7FFE - chains G and J of the 16 polymer chains in the assembly; structure by electron microscopy, 3.50 A resolution.

[Chain G]
Protein: Spike glycoprotein E1
Source organism: Venezuelan equine encephalitis virus (strain TC-83)
UniProtKB: P05674 (POLS_EEVV8); residues 1-442 here correspond to UniProt positions 813-1254 (UniProt number = residue number + 812)
Amino-acid sequence (442 residues; row label = number of the first residue in the row):
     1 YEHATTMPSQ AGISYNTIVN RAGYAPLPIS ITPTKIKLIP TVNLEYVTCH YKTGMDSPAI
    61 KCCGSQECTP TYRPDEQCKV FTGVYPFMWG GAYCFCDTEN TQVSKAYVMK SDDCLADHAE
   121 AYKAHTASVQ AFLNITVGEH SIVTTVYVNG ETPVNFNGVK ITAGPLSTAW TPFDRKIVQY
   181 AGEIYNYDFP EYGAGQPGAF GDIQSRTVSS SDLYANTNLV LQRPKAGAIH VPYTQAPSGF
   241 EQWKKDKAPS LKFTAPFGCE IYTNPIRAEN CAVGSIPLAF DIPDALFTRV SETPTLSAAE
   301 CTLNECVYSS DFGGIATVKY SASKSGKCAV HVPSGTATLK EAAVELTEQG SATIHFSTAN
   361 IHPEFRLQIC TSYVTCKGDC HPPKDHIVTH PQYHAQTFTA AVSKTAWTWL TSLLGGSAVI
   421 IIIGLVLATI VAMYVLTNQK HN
Unresolved in the structure: 441-442
UniProt features mapped onto this chain:
  - region: Val84 to Thr101 (E1 fusion peptide loop)
  - glycosylation: Asn134 (N-linked (GlcNAc...) asparagine)
Disulfide bonds: Cys62-Cys94, Cys63-Cys96, Cys259-Cys271, Cys301-Cys376, Cys306-Cys380, Cys328-Cys370

[Chain J]
Protein: Spike glycoprotein E2
Source organism: Venezuelan equine encephalitis virus (strain TC-83)
UniProtKB: P05674 (POLS_EEVV8); residues 1-423 here correspond to UniProt positions 335-757 (UniProt number = residue number + 334)
Amino-acid sequence (423 residues; each row starts with the number of its first residue):
     1 STEELFNEYK LTRPYMARCI RCAVGSCHSP IAIEAVKSDG HDGYVRLQTS SQYGLDSSGN
    61 LKGRTMRYDM HGTIKEIPLH QVSLYTSRPC HIVDGHGYFL LARCPAGDSI TMEFKKDSVR
   121 HSCSVPYEVK FNPVGRELYT HPPEHGVEQA CQVYAHDAQN RGAYVEMHLP GSEVDSSLVS
   181 LSGSSVTVTP PDGTSALVEC ECGGTKISET INKTKQFSQC TKKEQCRAYR LQNDKWVYNS
   241 DKLPKAAGAT LKGKLHVPFL LADGKCTVPL APEPMITFGF RSVSLKLHPK NPTYLITRQL
   301 ADEPHYTHEL ISEPAVRNFT VTEKGWEFVW GNHPPKRFWA QETAPGNPHG LPHEVITHYY
   361 HRYPMSTILG LSICAAIATV SVAASTWLFC RSRVACLTPY RLTPNARIPF CLAVLCCART
   421 ARA
Unresolved in the structure: 58-60, 420-423
UniProt features mapped onto this chain:
  - site: Tyr44 (Interaction with host receptor LDLRAD3), Val93 (Interaction with host receptor LDLRAD3), Val153 (Interaction with host receptor LDLRAD3), Ala155 (Interaction with host receptor LDLRAD3), His156 (Interaction with host receptor LDLRAD3), Ala262 (Interaction with host receptor LDLRAD3), Ala423 (Cleavage)
  - lipidation (S-palmitoyl cysteine): Cys396, Cys416, Cys417
  - glycosylation (N-linked (GlcNAc...) asparagine): Asn212, Asn318
Disulfide bonds: Cys19-Cys123, Cys22-Cys27, Cys90-Cys104, Cys151-Cys266, Cys200-Cys226, Cys202-Cys220

[Chain G / chain J interface]
Pairs across the interface (123):
  Met55(G) - Asn239(J)
  Met55(G) - Asp241(J)
  Asp56(G) - Asn239(J)
  Asp56(G) - Lys245(J)  salt bridge
  Ser57(G) - Asn239(J)
  Ser57(G) - Ser240(J)  hydrogen bond (side chain-backbone)
  Ser57(G) - Leu243(J)
  Ser57(G) - Lys245(J)
  Pro58(G) - Asp241(J)
  Pro58(G) - Leu243(J)
  Pro58(G) - Pro244(J)
  Pro58(G) - Lys245(J)  hydrogen bond (backbone-backbone)
  Ala59(G) - Lys245(J)
  Cys62(G) - Tyr229(J)
  Tyr85(G) - Arg227(J)
  Met88(G) - His28(J)  hydrogen bond (backbone-side chain)
  Met88(G) - Glu173(J)
  Met88(G) - Val174(J)  hydrophobic
  Met88(G) - Pro244(J)
  Trp89(G) - His28(J)
  Trp89(G) - His71(J)
  Trp89(G) - Glu173(J)
  Trp89(G) - Asp175(J)
  Gly90(G) - Val174(J)
  Gly90(G) - Ser176(J)
  Gly91(G) - Val174(J)
  Ala92(G) - Val174(J)
  Ala92(G) - Arg227(J)
  Tyr93(G) - Ser172(J)
  Tyr93(G) - Val174(J)  hydrophobic
  Tyr93(G) - Arg227(J)
  Tyr93(G) - Tyr229(J)  hydrogen bond (backbone-side chain)
  Tyr93(G) - Pro244(J)  hydrophobic
  Cys94(G) - Arg227(J)  hydrogen bond (backbone-side chain)
  Phe95(G) - Glu201(J)
  Phe95(G) - Arg227(J)
  Asp112(G) - Ala163(J)
  Asp112(G) - Leu260(J)
  Asp113(G) - Arg46(J)  salt bridge
  Asp113(G) - Tyr154(J)  hydrogen bond
  Asp113(G) - Leu260(J)
  Asp113(G) - Leu261(J)  hydrogen bond (side chain-backbone)
  Ala116(G) - Gln152(J)  hydrogen bond (backbone-side chain)
  Ala116(G) - Leu261(J)
  Asp117(G) - Gln152(J)
  Asp117(G) - Leu261(J)
  Lys225(G) - Arg18(J)
  Lys225(G) - Ile20(J)
  Ala228(G) - Arg18(J)
  Ile229(G) - Asp241(J)
  Ile229(G) - Lys242(J)
  His230(G) - Arg18(J)
  His230(G) - Asp241(J)
  Val231(G) - Asp241(J)
  Glu241(G) - Lys130(J)  salt bridge
  Pro249(G) - His308(J)
  Lys252(G) - Arg298(J)
  Phe253(G) - Arg298(J)
  Thr254(G) - Pro304(J)
  Thr254(G) - Tyr306(J)
  Ala255(G) - Arg298(J)  hydrogen bond (backbone-side chain)
  Pro256(G) - Ala301(J)
  Pro256(G) - Asp302(J)
  Pro256(G) - Pro304(J)
  Phe257(G) - Ala301(J)  hydrogen bond (backbone-backbone)
  Phe257(G) - Asp302(J)
  Gly258(G) - Leu300(J)
  Gly258(G) - Arg337(J)  hydrogen bond (backbone-side chain)
  Cys259(G) - Arg298(J)  hydrogen bond (backbone-side chain)
  Tyr308(G) - Glu342(J)
  Ser309(G) - Gln341(J)
  Ser310(G) - Gln341(J)  hydrogen bond (backbone-side chain)
  Ile361(G) - His349(J)
  His362(G) - His349(J)
  Pro383(G) - Gln341(J)
  Pro383(G) - Thr343(J)
  Asp385(G) - Gln341(J)  hydrogen bond (backbone-side chain)
  Asp385(G) - Thr343(J)
  His386(G) - Gly279(J)
  His386(G) - Phe280(J)
  His386(G) - Ala340(J)
  His386(G) - Gln341(J)  hydrogen bond (backbone-backbone)
  His386(G) - Thr343(J)
  Ile387(G) - Phe278(J)  hydrophobic
  Ile387(G) - Gly279(J)
  Ile387(G) - Ser282(J)
  Ile387(G) - Phe338(J)  hydrophobic
  Ile387(G) - Trp339(J)
  Ile387(G) - Ala340(J)  hydrophobic
  Val388(G) - Phe338(J)
  Val388(G) - Trp339(J)  hydrogen bond (backbone-backbone)
  Val388(G) - Gln341(J)
  Thr389(G) - Arg337(J)
  Thr389(G) - Phe338(J)
  Thr389(G) - Trp339(J)
  His390(G) - Trp339(J)
  Pro391(G) - Trp339(J)
  Gln396(G) - Glu323(J)
  Ala401(G) - Tyr359(J)  hydrogen bond (backbone-side chain)
  Ala401(G) - Arg362(J)
  Val402(G) - Tyr359(J)  hydrogen bond (backbone-side chain)
  Ser403(G) - Pro348(J)  hydrogen bond (side chain-backbone)
  Ser403(G) - His349(J)  hydrogen bond
  Ser403(G) - Tyr359(J)
  Thr405(G) - Gly350(J)
  Trp409(G) - Pro352(J)  hydrophobic
  Ser417(G) - Ile377(J)
  Ser417(G) - Ser381(J)  hydrogen bond (backbone-side chain)
  Ile420(G) - Ser385(J)
  Ile421(G) - Ser381(J)
  Ile421(G) - Ala384(J)  hydrophobic
  Ile421(G) - Ser385(J)
  Gly424(G) - Leu388(J)
  Leu425(G) - Leu388(J)
  Leu427(G) - Ser392(J)
  Ala428(G) - Ser392(J)
  Val431(G) - Ser392(J)
  Val431(G) - Ala395(J)  hydrophobic
  Val431(G) - Cys396(J)  hydrophobic
  Tyr434(G) - Tyr400(J)
  Tyr434(G) - Leu412(J)
  Val435(G) - Ala395(J)
  Asn438(G) - Tyr400(J)
Interface residues without a listed pair, chain G (75 interface residues in all): His50, Lys52, Ile60, Arg73, Phe87, Tyr107, Glu260, Ala406, Leu410, Leu414, Ala418
Interface residues without a listed pair, chain J (78 interface residues in all): Met16, Asp39, Gly72, Arg136, Tyr164, Val165, Glu166, Glu199, Arg230, Val257, Arg281, Val283, Ile296, Val321, Val329, His358, Cys374

[Overview]
The interface between chain G and chain J involves 75 residues on one side and 78 on the other; the contacts
include 21 hydrogen bonds and 3 salt bridges. Among the polar pairs are Asp56(G)-Lys245(J), Asp113(G)-Arg46(J)
and Glu241(G)-Lys130(J).
Chain G is Spike glycoprotein E1 and chain J is Spike glycoprotein E2, both from Venezuelan equine
encephalitis virus (strain TC-83); the structure, Cryo-EM structure of VEEV VLP, was determined by electron
microscopy (same publication as 7FFF, 7FFL, 7FFN, 7FFO and 7FFQ).
